8HCU - chains B and C of the 3 polymer chains in the assembly; structure by X-ray diffraction, 2.20 A resolution.

[Chain B]
Protein: Polycomb group RING finger protein 1
From: Homo sapiens
UniProtKB: Q9BSM1 (PCGF1_HUMAN); numbering as in UniProt (aligned over 151-255)
Sequence (105 residues; numbered 151 to 255; the number before each row is that of its first residue):
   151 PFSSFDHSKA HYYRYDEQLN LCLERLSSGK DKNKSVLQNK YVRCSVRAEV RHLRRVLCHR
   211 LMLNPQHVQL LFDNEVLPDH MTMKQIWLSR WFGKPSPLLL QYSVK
Disordered / not traced: 151-161, 178-184, 255
Curated features (UniProtKB/Swiss-Prot):
  - mutagenesis: Y191 (Y191A: Abolishes interaction with BCOR and BCORL1), R193 (R193A: Abolishes interaction with BCOR and BCORL1), S195 (S195F: Abolishes repressor activity. May be a PKC phosphorylation site), V206 (V206D: Abolishes interaction with BCOR and BCORL1)

[Chain C]
Protein: BCL-6 corepressor
From: Homo sapiens
UniProtKB: Q6W2J9 (BCOR_HUMAN); residues 1607-1748 here = UniProt positions 1607-1748
Sequence (142 residues; each row starts with the number of its first residue):
  1607 EPDDESGYDV LANPPGPEDQ DDDDDAYSDV FEFEFSETPL LPCYNIQVSV AQGPRNWLLL
  1667 SDVLKKLKMS SRIFRCNFPN VEIVTIAEAE FYRQVSASLL FSCSKDLEAF NPESKELLDL
  1727 VEFTNEIQTL LGSSVEWLHP SD
Disordered / not traced: 1607-1618, 1626-1635, 1747-1748
Curated features (UniProtKB/Swiss-Prot):
  - mutagenesis: L1706 (L1706D/R: Slightly inhibits interaction with PCGF1)
What the authors report for this chain:
  - mutagenesis - P1620A/P1621A: decreased binding to cDNA FLJ55590, highly similar to JmjC domain-containing histone demethylation protein 1B
  - specificity-determining residues: L1705 (proposed by the authors, not directly observed)

[How chain B and chain C interact]
Contacting residue pairs - 59 pairs, chain B then chain C:
  Y163(B) - V1636(C)
  Y163(B) - F1637(C)  hydrophobic
  R164(B) - N1662(C)  hydrogen bond (backbone-side chain)
  Y165(B) - N1651(C)  hydrogen bond (backbone-side chain)
  Y165(B) - P1660(C)
  Y165(B) - R1661(C)
  Y165(B) - N1662(C)
  D166(B) - N1662(C)  hydrogen bond (backbone-side chain)
  E167(B) - N1651(C)
  E167(B) - S1704(C)  hydrogen bond
  E167(B) - L1706(C)
  Q168(B) - C1649(C)
  Q168(B) - N1662(C)
  L169(B) - L1706(C)  hydrophobic
  N170(B) - L1646(C)
  N170(B) - L1647(C)  hydrogen bond (side chain-backbone)
  Q188(B) - E1643(C)
  N189(B) - F1641(C)  hydrogen bond (side chain-backbone)
  N189(B) - S1642(C)
  N189(B) - E1643(C)
  K190(B) - S1642(C)  hydrogen bond (backbone-backbone)
  Y191(B) - E1640(C)
  Y191(B) - F1641(C)
  Y191(B) - S1642(C)  hydrogen bond (backbone-backbone)
  Y191(B) - E1643(C)
  Y191(B) - T1644(C)
  Y191(B) - P1645(C)
  V192(B) - E1640(C)
  V192(B) - F1641(C)  hydrophobic
  V192(B) - L1646(C)
  R193(B) - E1638(C)
  R193(B) - F1639(C)
  R193(B) - E1640(C)  salt bridge
  R193(B) - L1646(C)
  R193(B) - L1647(C)  hydrogen bond (side chain-backbone)
  R193(B) - C1649(C)
  R193(B) - F1729(C)
  C194(B) - E1638(C)
  C194(B) - F1639(C)  hydrophobic
  V196(B) - L1706(C)  hydrophobic
  R197(B) - F1637(C)
  A198(B) - F1637(C)
  A198(B) - F1639(C)  hydrophobic
  H202(B) - F1637(C)
  H202(B) - L1744(C)
  L203(B) - F1639(C)  hydrophobic
  R205(B) - L1744(C)
  R205(B) - H1745(C)  hydrogen bond (side chain-backbone)
  V206(B) - F1639(C)  hydrophobic
  V206(B) - L1744(C)  hydrophobic
  H209(B) - E1742(C)  salt bridge
  R210(B) - F1641(C)
  R210(B) - S1740(C)  hydrogen bond
  R210(B) - E1742(C)  salt bridge
  W237(B) - L1705(C)
  W237(B) - L1706(C)
  L238(B) - L1705(C)  hydrophobic
  F242(B) - L1705(C)  hydrophobic
  G243(B) - C1709(C)
Other interface residues (no listed pair), chain B (31 interface residues in all): L187, S195, N214
Other interface residues (no listed pair), chain C (32 interface residues in all): N1619, P1648, L1664, S1708, W1743, P1746

[Overview]
31 residues of chain B face 32 of chain C across their interface; the contacts include 11 hydrogen bonds and 3
salt bridges. Among the polar pairs are R193(B)-E1640(C), H209(B)-E1742(C) and R210(B)-E1742(C). From the
paper: P1620A/P1621A of chain C reduce binding to cDNA FLJ55590, highly similar to JmjC domain-containing
histone demethylation protein 1B; the specificity determinant L1705(C).
Here chain B is Polycomb group RING finger protein 1 and chain C is BCL-6 corepressor, both from Homo sapiens.
Entry 8HCU (Crystal structure of BCOR/PCGF1/KDM2B complex) was determined by X-ray diffraction.
